Entry 5LL9 (X-ray diffraction, 1.45 A resolution); this record covers chains A and B.

[Chain A (and B)]
Name: Carbonic anhydrase 12
Organism: Homo sapiens
Notes: EC 4.2.1.1; fragment: human carbonic anhydrase XII; chain B of this document is another copy of the same molecule, construct and numbering; everything in this record applies to it too
Reference sequence: O43570 (CAH12_HUMAN), isoform O43570-2; residues 2-263 here correspond to UniProt positions 30-291 (UniProt number = residue number + 28)
Amino-acid sequence (263 residues; each row starts with the number of its first residue):
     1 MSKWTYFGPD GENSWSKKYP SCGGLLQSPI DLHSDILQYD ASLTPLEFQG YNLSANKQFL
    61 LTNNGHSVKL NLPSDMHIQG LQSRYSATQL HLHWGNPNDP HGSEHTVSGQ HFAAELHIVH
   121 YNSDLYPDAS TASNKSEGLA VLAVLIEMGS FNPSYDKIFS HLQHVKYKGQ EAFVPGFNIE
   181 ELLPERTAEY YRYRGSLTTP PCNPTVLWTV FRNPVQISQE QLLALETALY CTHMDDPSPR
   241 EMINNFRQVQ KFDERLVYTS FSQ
Disordered / not traced: 1-2
Differences from the reference sequence: initiating methionine (1)
Disulfide bonds: C22-C202
Metal / ion sites: Zn2+: H91, H93, H117 (together with 6YQ)
Small-molecule neighbours: 6YQ (4-[2-(benzimidazol-1-yl)ethanoyl]-2-chloranyl-benzenesulfonamide): Q89, H91, H93, E104, H117, V119, S130, S133, L139, V141, S196, L197, T198, T199, P201, V206, W208

[How chain A and chain B interact]
Pairs across the interface - 47 pairs, chain A then chain B:
  F7(A) - L25(B)  hydrophobic
  F7(A) - D253(B)
  F7(A) - E254(B)
  G8(A) - G23(B)
  G8(A) - L25(B)
  P9(A) - G23(B)
  E12(A) - K251(B)  salt bridge
  N13(A) - N13(B)
  N13(A) - S16(B)  hydrogen bond (backbone-side chain)
  N13(A) - C22(B)  hydrogen bond (side chain-backbone)
  N13(A) - G23(B)
  N13(A) - R247(B)
  N13(A) - Q250(B)  hydrogen bond
  S14(A) - S16(B)
  S14(A) - G23(B)
  S16(A) - N13(B)  hydrogen bond (side chain-backbone)
  S16(A) - S14(B)
  S16(A) - K17(B)
  K17(A) - S16(B)
  C22(A) - N13(B)  hydrogen bond (backbone-side chain)
  G23(A) - N13(B)
  N98(A) - D35(B)
  D99(A) - H33(B)  salt bridge
  D99(A) - D35(B)
  D99(A) - I36(B)
  P100(A) - D35(B)
  H101(A) - D35(B)  salt bridge
  S108(A) - Q110(B)  hydrogen bond (backbone-side chain)
  G109(A) - G109(B)
  Q110(A) - S108(B)  hydrogen bond (side chain-backbone)
  Q110(A) - Q110(B)
  N244(A) - K251(B)
  F246(A) - K251(B)  hydrogen bond (backbone-side chain)
  R247(A) - N13(B)
  R247(A) - K251(B)
  Q248(A) - V249(B)  hydrogen bond (side chain-backbone)
  Q248(A) - Q250(B)
  Q248(A) - K251(B)  hydrogen bond
  V249(A) - Q248(B)  hydrogen bond (backbone-side chain)
  Q250(A) - N13(B)  hydrogen bond
  Q250(A) - Q248(B)
  K251(A) - E12(B)  salt bridge
  K251(A) - F246(B)  hydrogen bond (side chain-backbone)
  K251(A) - R247(B)
  K251(A) - Q248(B)  hydrogen bond
  D253(A) - N96(B)
  D253(A) - N244(B)  hydrogen bond
Interface residues without a listed pair, chain A (27 interface residues in all): Y6, D35
Interface residues without a listed pair, chain B (27 interface residues in all): Y6, G8, H101

[Overview]
The chain A/chain B interface involves 27 residues from each chain; the contacts include 15 hydrogen bonds and
4 salt bridges. Among the polar pairs are E12(A)-K251(B), D99(A)-H33(B) and H101(A)-D35(B). Ligands of chain
A: compound 6YQ.
Chain A and chain B are both Carbonic anhydrase 12 (Homo sapiens); the structure, Crystal structure of human
carbonic anhydrase isozyme XII with 4-(1H-benzimidazol-1-ylacetyl)-2-chlorobenzenesulfonamide, was determined
by X-ray diffraction, deposited together with 5LL4, 5LL5 and 5LLA.
